1KSH - chains A and B; structure by X-ray diffraction, 1.80 A resolution.

== Chain A ==
Name: arf-like protein 2
From: Mus musculus
UniProtKB: Q9D0J4 (ARL2_MOUSE); numbering as in UniProt (aligned over 1-184)
Amino-acid sequence (186 residues; row label = number of the first residue in the row; numbers below 1 keep their minus sign (Gly-1 is residue -1)):
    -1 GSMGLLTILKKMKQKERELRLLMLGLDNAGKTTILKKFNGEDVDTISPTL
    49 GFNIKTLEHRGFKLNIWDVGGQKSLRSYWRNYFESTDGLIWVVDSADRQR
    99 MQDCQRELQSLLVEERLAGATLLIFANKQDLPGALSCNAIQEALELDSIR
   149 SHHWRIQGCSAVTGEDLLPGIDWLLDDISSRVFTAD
Unresolved in the structure: -1 to 14, 180-184
Construct notes: cloning artifact (-1 to 0); engineered mutation Leu33 (Ser in Q9D0J4); modified residue (135)
Modified positions: Cys135 (s,s-(2-hydroxyethyl)thiocysteine; CME)
Bound ions: Mg2+: Thr30, Thr47 (together with GDP, phosphate ion)
Small-molecule neighbours: GDP (guanosine-5'-diphosphate): Leu24, Asp25, Asn26, Ala27, Gly28, Lys29, Thr30, Thr31, Ile44, Ser45, Thr47, Asn125, Lys126, Asp128, Leu129, Ser158, Ala159, Val160

== Chain B ==
Name: Retinal rod rhodopsin-sensitive cgmp 3', 5'-cyclic phosphodiesterase delta-subunit
From: Homo sapiens
Notes: EC 3.1.4.17
UniProtKB: O43924 (PDE6D_HUMAN); residue numbers follow UniProt; this construct covers 1-150
Amino-acid sequence (152 residues; numbered -1 to 150; the number before each row is that of its first residue; numbers below 1 keep their minus sign (Gly-1 is residue -1)):
    -1 GSMSAKDERAREILRGFKLNWMNLRDAETGKILWQGTEDLSVPGVEHEAR
    49 VPKKILKCKAVSRELNFSSTEQMEKFRLEQKVYFKGQCLEEWFFEFGFVI
    99 PNSTNTWQSLIEAAPESQMMPASVLTGNVIIETKFFDDDLLVSTSRVRLF
   149 YV
Unresolved in the structure: -1 to 1, 111-117
Construct notes: cloning artifact (-1 to 0); modified residue (86)
Modified positions: Cys86 (s,s-(2-hydroxyethyl)thiocysteine; CME)
UniProt features mapped onto this chain:
  - region: Arg144 to Val150 (Required for association with membranes)

== Interface between chain A and chain B ==
Contacting residue pairs (37; chain A residue first):
  Lys34(A) - Arg23(B)
  Asn37(A) - Gln106(B)  hydrogen bond
  Gly38(A) - Thr27(B)
  Gly38(A) - Gly28(B)
  Glu39(A) - Arg23(B)  salt bridge
  Glu39(A) - Gln106(B)  hydrogen bond
  Leu48(A) - Ser101(B)
  Leu48(A) - Thr102(B)  hydrogen bond (backbone-backbone)
  Gly49(A) - Thr102(B)
  Gly49(A) - Asn103(B)
  Phe50(A) - Phe94(B)  hydrophobic
  Phe50(A) - Phe96(B)
  Phe50(A) - Asn103(B)  hydrogen bond (backbone-side chain)
  Phe50(A) - Thr104(B)  hydrogen bond (backbone-backbone)
  Asn51(A) - Thr104(B)  hydrogen bond
  Ile52(A) - Phe92(B)  hydrophobic
  Ile52(A) - Phe94(B)  hydrophobic
  Ile52(A) - Thr104(B)  hydrogen bond (backbone-backbone)
  Ile52(A) - Trp105(B)
  Ile52(A) - Gln106(B)  hydrogen bond (backbone-backbone)
  Lys53(A) - Gln106(B)  hydrogen bond
  Thr54(A) - Phe92(B)
  Thr54(A) - Trp105(B)
  Thr54(A) - Gln106(B)  hydrogen bond (backbone-backbone)
  Thr54(A) - Ser107(B)
  Thr54(A) - Leu108(B)  hydrogen bond (backbone-backbone)
  Asn63(A) - Phe92(B)
  Trp65(A) - Phe92(B)  hydrophobic
  Trp65(A) - Glu93(B)
  Trp65(A) - Phe94(B)
  Leu73(A) - Ile98(B)  hydrophobic
  Tyr76(A) - Phe96(B)  hydrophobic
  Tyr76(A) - Ile98(B)  hydrophobic
  Tyr76(A) - Pro99(B)
  Asn79(A) - Phe96(B)
  Tyr80(A) - Phe96(B)  hydrogen bond (side chain-backbone)
  Tyr80(A) - Ile98(B)
Interface residues without a listed pair, chain A (18 interface residues in all): Leu55
Interface residues without a listed pair, chain B (20 interface residues in all): Phe65, Gln70, Val97

== Overview ==
The interface between chain A and chain B involves 18 residues on one side and 20 on the other; the contacts
include 12 hydrogen bonds and 1 salt bridge. Polar contacts include Glu39(A)-Arg23(B), Asn37(A)-Gln106(B) and
Glu39(A)-Gln106(B). Bound to chain A: GDP.
Chain A is arf-like protein 2 (Mus musculus) and chain B is Retinal rod rhodopsin-sensitive cgmp 3', 5'-cyclic
phosphodiesterase delta-subunit (Homo sapiens); the structure, Complex of Arl2 and PDE delta, Crystal Form 2
(native), was determined by X-ray diffraction together with 1KSG and 1KSJ from the same study.
